PDB entry 8OZ6 | electron microscopy, 3.97 A resolution | chains A and C of the 16 polymer chains in the assembly

# Chain A (and C)
Molecule: TIR domain-containing protein
Source organism: Maribacter polysiphoniae
Notes: chain C of this document is another copy of the same molecule, construct and numbering; everything in this record applies to it too
UniProtKB: A0A316E683 (A0A316E683_9FLAO); residue numbers follow UniProt; this construct covers 1-452
Sequence (452 residues; row label = number of the first residue in the row):
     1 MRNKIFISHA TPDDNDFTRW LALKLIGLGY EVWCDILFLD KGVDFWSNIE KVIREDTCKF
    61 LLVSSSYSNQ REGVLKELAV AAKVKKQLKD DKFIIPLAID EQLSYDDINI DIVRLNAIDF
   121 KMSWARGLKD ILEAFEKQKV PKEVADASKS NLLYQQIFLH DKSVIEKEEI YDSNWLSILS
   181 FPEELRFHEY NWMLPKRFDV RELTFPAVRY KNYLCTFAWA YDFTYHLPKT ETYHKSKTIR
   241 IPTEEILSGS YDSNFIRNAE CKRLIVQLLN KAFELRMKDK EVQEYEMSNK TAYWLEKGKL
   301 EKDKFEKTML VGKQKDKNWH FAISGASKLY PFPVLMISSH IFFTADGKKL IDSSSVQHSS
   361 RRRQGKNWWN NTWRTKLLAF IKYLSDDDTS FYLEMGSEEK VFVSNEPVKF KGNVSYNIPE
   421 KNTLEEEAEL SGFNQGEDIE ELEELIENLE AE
Unresolved in the structure: 419-452
What the authors report for this chain:
  - catalytic residues: E77 (citing earlier work)

# How chain A and chain C interact
Contacting residue pairs (23):
  D91(A) with G42(C); V43(C)
  K92(A) with D40(C)
  I94(A) with G42(C)
  I95(A) with K41(C)
  P96(A) with G42(C)
  R114(A) with V43(C); D44(C), salt bridge; F45(C); W46(C)
  L115(A) with G42(C); V43(C)
  N116(A) with L39(C); D40(C), hydrogen bond (side chain-backbone); K41(C); G42(C), hydrogen bond (backbone-backbone); V43(C), hydrogen bond (backbone-backbone); F45(C)
  I118(A) with K41(C)
  D130(A) with K41(C), salt bridge
  A134(A) with K41(C)
  K137(A) with D40(C), salt bridge; K41(C)
Interface residues without a listed pair, chain A (14 interface residues in all): K85, V113

# Overview
14 residues of chain A face 8 of chain C across their interface; the contacts include 3 hydrogen bonds and 3
salt bridges. Among the polar pairs are R114(A)-D44(C), D130(A)-K41(C) and K137(A)-D40(C). The paper reports
the catalytic residue E77(A).
Chain A and chain C are both TIR domain-containing protein (Maribacter polysiphoniae); the structure, cryoEM
structure of SPARTA complex ligand-free, was determined by electron microscopy (same publication as 8OZC,
8OZD, 8OZE, 8OZF, 8OZG and 8OZI).
